Entry 4RY5 (X-ray diffraction, 2.71 A resolution); this record covers chain A.

# Chain A
Protein: HCV J4 RNA polymerase (NS5B)
Source organism: Hepatitis C virus isolate HC-J4
Notes: EC 2.7.7.48
UniProt: O92972 (POLG_HCVJ4); residues 1-570 here correspond to UniProt positions 2420-2989 (UniProt number = residue number + 2419)
Sequence (570 residues; numbered 1 to 570; the number before each row is that of its first residue):
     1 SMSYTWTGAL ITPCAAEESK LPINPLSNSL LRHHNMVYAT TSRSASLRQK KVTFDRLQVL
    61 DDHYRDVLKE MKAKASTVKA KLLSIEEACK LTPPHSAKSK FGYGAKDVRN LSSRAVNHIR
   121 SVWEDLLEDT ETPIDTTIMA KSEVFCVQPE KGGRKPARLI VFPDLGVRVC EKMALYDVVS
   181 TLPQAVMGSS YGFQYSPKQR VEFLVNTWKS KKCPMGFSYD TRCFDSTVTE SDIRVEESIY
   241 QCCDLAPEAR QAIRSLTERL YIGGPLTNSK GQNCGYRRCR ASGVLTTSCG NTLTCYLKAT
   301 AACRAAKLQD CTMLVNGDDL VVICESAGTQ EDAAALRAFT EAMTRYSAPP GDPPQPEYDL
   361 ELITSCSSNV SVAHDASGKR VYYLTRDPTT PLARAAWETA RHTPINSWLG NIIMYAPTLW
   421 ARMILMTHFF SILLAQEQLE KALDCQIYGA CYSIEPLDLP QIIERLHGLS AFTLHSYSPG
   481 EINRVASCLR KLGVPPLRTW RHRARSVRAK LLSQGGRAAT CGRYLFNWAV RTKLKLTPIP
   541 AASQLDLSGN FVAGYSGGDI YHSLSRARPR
Unresolved in the structure: 566-570
Construct notes: engineered mutation Asn550 (Trp2969 in O92972)
Metal / ion sites: Mn2+ site 1: Asp220, Asp319 (together with UTP); Mn2+ site 2: Thr221, Asp318 (together with UTP)
Residues lining bound ligands: UTP (uridine 5'-triphosphate): Lys141, Arg158, Leu159, Ile160, Asp220, Thr221, Arg222, Cys223, Phe224, Asp225, Ser282, Thr287, Asn291, Asp318, Asp319, Ser556, Gly557
UniProt features mapped onto this chain:
  - binding site (Mg(2+)): Asp220, Asp318, Asp319
  - modified residue (Phosphoserine): Ser29, Ser42
From the paper describing this entry:
  - mutagenesis - Y448A (1.7-fold), Y448F: increased catalytic activity on nucleotide incorporation
  - mutagenesis - W550N (2.53-fold): increased catalytic activity on incorporation
  - mutagenesis - W550N, D559E: abolished catalytic activity on initiate de novo
  - catalytic residues: Asp318 (proposed by the authors, not directly observed)
  - conformationally variable residues (helix shift, order/disorder transition): Asp458 to His467, Val530 to Ser565
  - binding site for UTP: Arg158, Cys223
  - Mn2+ coordination: Asp319
  - contacts within the chain: Tyr195-Tyr448 (hydrogen bond)
  - mutagenesis - Y448A, D559E (5-fold): increased catalytic activity on label incorporated
  - mutagenesis - Y448F: unchanged catalytic activity
  - mutagenesis - Y448F: decreased catalytic activity on initiation
  - mutagenesis - Y448F (10-fold): decreased growth in response to replicon system
  - mutagenesis - D318N, D559E: abolished growth in response to replicon system

# Summary
Bound to chain A: UTP. Asp220 and Asp319 form the Mn2+ site 1. Thr221 and Asp318 coordinate Mn2+ site 2.
UniProt lists 3 Mg2+-binding residues. The paper reports the catalytic residue Asp318; Y448A and Y448F
increase catalytic activity on nucleotide incorporation; 5 substitutions were tested in all.
Chain A is HCV J4 RNA polymerase (NS5B) (Hepatitis C virus isolate HC-J4); the structure, C-terminal mutant
(W550N) of HCV/J4 RNA polymerase, was determined by X-ray diffraction (same publication as 4RY4, 4RY6 and
4RY7).
